Entry 7DPI (X-ray diffraction, 3.60 A resolution); this record covers chains A and D of the 4 polymer chains in the assembly.

[Chain A]
Molecule: Phenylalanine--tRNA ligase
Organism: Plasmodium falciparum
Notes: EC 6.1.1.20; fragment: alpha chain
UniProtKB: Q8I246 (Q8I246_PLAF7); residues 268-575 here = UniProt positions 268-575
Sequence (308 residues; numbered 268 to 575; the number before each row is that of its first residue):
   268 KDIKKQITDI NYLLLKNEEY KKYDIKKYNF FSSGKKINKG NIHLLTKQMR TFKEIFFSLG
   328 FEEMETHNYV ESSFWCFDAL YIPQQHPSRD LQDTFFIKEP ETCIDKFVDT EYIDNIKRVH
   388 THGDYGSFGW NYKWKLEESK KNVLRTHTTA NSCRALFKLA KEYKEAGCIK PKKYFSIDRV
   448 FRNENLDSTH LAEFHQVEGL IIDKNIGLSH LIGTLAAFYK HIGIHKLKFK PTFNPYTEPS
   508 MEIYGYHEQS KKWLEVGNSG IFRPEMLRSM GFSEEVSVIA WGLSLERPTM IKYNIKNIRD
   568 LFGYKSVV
Disordered / not traced: 268-276, 289-294, 573-575
Metal / ion sites: Mg2+: E505 (shared with 2 residues of chain B)
Residues lining bound ligands: B79 ((8R,9S,10S)-10-[(dimethylamino)methyl]-N-(4-methoxyphenyl)-9-[4-(2-phenylethynyl)phenyl]-1,6-diazabicyclo[6.2.0]decane-6-carboxamide): F461, E465, I489, L521, E522, V523, G524, N525, S526, G527, A547, W548, G549, L550, S551, R554, P555, I558

[Chain D]
Molecule: Phenylalanyl-tRNA synthetase beta subunit
Organism: Plasmodium falciparum
Notes: EC 6.1.1.20
UniProtKB: W7JTS1 (W7JTS1_PLAFO); residues 1-623 here = UniProt positions 1-623
Sequence (623 residues; each row starts with the number of its first residue):
     1 MPTISVYEDD LFEKLGEEII EEKLLDVCFD FGLEVDDIEY KNDKKIYKIE VPANRYDLIC
    61 VEGLCRALKN FMCKFDDIKY DISMNNYDIC IKGNQYIKVD GSVDDRRGYV VCCVLKNMNI
   121 NDSVYNNIIE IQEKLHHNLG KKRSVLAIGI HDYDKIKFPL KYKFEKKEKI NFIPLNEKTN
   181 LNGMNLIDFY SKNLNLKPYL KIIKDFDKYP IIVDSNEQIL SLPPIINCDH TKISLNTKNV
   241 FIECTAIDRN KAQIALNILC SMLSEYCVPK YSIQSFVVIY ENQDFSDDQN LKKKETQFLY
   301 PIFENKSLTC NIDYVRKLSG ISHITVHEVN NLLKRMMLSC DIMDNNTFKV TIPFYRSDIM
   361 HCCDIIEDIA IAYGYGNIKY EPPQICKKHS LNNCSELFRN VLVECGYTEV MTNALLSRDE
   421 NYNCMLRTHK SYDDPNINLD EYNPLAAPIQ IKNSKTSEYE IIRTSLIVNL LKFVSANKHR
   481 ELPLRFFEIG DVSYATYNQT DTNAVNKKYL SIIFSDKFTA GLEELHGVLE AILKEYQLFS
   541 DYKIEEKKKE NISIRSDMYY KLIPKEDPSF LNERIVDIVL FPHNLKFGVL GIIHPKVLEN
   601 FSLDIPVSAI EINVETLLNV LMM
Disordered / not traced: 1, 76-103, 203-229, 264-269, 281-301, 382-387, 549-555, 619-623

[Interface between chain A and chain D]
Pairs across the interface - 50 pairs, chain A then chain D:
  G307(A) - V403(D)
  G307(A) - G406(D)
  N308(A) - V403(D)
  N308(A) - T408(D)
  N308(A) - E409(D)
  I309(A) - E409(D)
  H310(A) - E409(D)
  H310(A) - M411(D)
  T313(A) - R399(D)
  T313(A) - E409(D)
  R317(A) - N400(D)  hydrogen bond
  H334(A) - D491(D)
  H334(A) - N506(D)
  Y336(A) - I462(D)  hydrophobic
  Y336(A) - D491(D)  hydrogen bond (side chain-backbone)
  Y336(A) - V492(D)
  Y336(A) - N506(D)
  V337(A) - T502(D)
  L358(A) - N453(D)
  T361(A) - N453(D)
  F362(A) - N453(D)
  F362(A) - S454(D)
  F362(A) - K455(D)
  F363(A) - I451(D)
  F363(A) - K452(D)  hydrogen bond (backbone-backbone)
  I364(A) - I449(D)  hydrophobic
  I364(A) - Q450(D)
  I364(A) - I451(D)  hydrophobic
  K365(A) - Q450(D)
  K365(A) - K452(D)
  E366(A) - I449(D)
  E366(A) - Q450(D)
  P367(A) - I449(D)
  P367(A) - T502(D)
  P367(A) - N503(D)
  P367(A) - A504(D)  hydrophobic
  T369(A) - N503(D)  hydrogen bond (backbone-side chain)
  C370(A) - D501(D)
  C370(A) - T502(D)
  I371(A) - D501(D)  hydrogen bond (backbone-backbone)
  D372(A) - D501(D)
  N409(A) - T502(D)  hydrogen bond
  R446(A) - M411(D)
  R446(A) - T412(D)
  A459(A) - Y459(D)  hydrophobic
  E460(A) - N413(D)
  E460(A) - A414(D)  hydrogen bond (side chain-backbone)
  F569(A) - T412(D)
  G570(A) - M411(D)
  K572(A) - R480(D)
Also at the interface, not in a pair above, chain A (34 interface residues in all): K306, N335, W342, N450, L458, H462
Also at the interface, not in a pair above, chain D (32 interface residues in all): E396, Y407, V410, A495, T500

[Summary]
34 residues of chain A and 32 residues of chain D are in contact; the contacts include 7 hydrogen bonds. Among
the polar pairs are R317(A)-N400(D), Y336(A)-D491(D) and T369(A)-N503(D). Chain A binds compound B79.
Chain A is Phenylalanine--tRNA ligase and chain D is Phenylalanyl-tRNA synthetase beta subunit, both from
Plasmodium falciparum; the structure, Plasmodium falciparum cytoplasmic Phenylalanyl-tRNA synthetase in
complex with BRD7929, was determined by X-ray diffraction.
